5COY - chains A and B; structure by X-ray diffraction, 1.44 A resolution.

Chain A (and B):
Protein: C-C motif chemokine 5
Organism: Homo sapiens
Notes: chain B of this document is another copy of the same molecule, construct and numbering; everything in this record applies to it too
Reference sequence: P13501 (CCL5_HUMAN); residues 4-68 here correspond to UniProt positions 27-91 (UniProt number = residue number + 23)
Amino-acid sequence (65 residues; row label = number of the first residue in the row):
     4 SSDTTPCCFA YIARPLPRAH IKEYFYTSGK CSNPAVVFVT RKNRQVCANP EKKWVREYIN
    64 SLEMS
Cystine bridges: C10-C34, C11-C50

Chain A / chain B interface:
Contacting residue pairs - 39 pairs, chain A then chain B:
  S4(A) with A13(B)
  S5(A) with A13(B); Y14(B); I15(B); V49(B); C50(B), hydrogen bond (backbone-backbone)
  D6(A) with Q48(B); C50(B)
  T7(A) with P9(B); C10(B); C11(B); V40(B); Q48(B), hydrogen bond; C50(B)
  T8(A) with T8(B); P9(B); C10(B), hydrogen bond (backbone-backbone); F12(B)
  P9(A) with T7(B); T8(B)
  C10(A) with T7(B); T8(B), hydrogen bond (backbone-backbone); C10(B), hydrophobic; F12(B), hydrophobic
  F12(A) with T8(B); C10(B), hydrophobic; K33(B); C34(B)
  A13(A) with D6(B)
  K33(A) with F12(B)
  C34(A) with F12(B)
  V40(A) with T7(B)
  R47(A) with S4(B)
  Q48(A) with S4(B), hydrogen bond (backbone-backbone); S5(B); D6(B), hydrogen bond (backbone-backbone)
  V49(A) with D6(B)
  C50(A) with D6(B), hydrogen bond (backbone-side chain); T7(B)
Also at the interface, not in a pair above, chain A (17 interface residues in all): C11

Overview:
Chain A and chain B form an interface of 17 and 18 residues respectively; the contacts include 7 hydrogen
bonds. Polar contacts include T7(A)-Q48(B), C50(A)-D6(B) and S5(A)-C50(B).
Chain A and chain B are both C-C motif chemokine 5 (Homo sapiens); the structure, Crystal structure of CC
chemokine 5 (CCL5), was determined by X-ray diffraction together with 5D65, 5CMD, 5COR and 5DNF from the same
study.
